Entry 7U4D (electron microscopy, 8.10 A resolution (very low resolution: no residue pairs are listed; an interface is given only as per-side residue counts)); this record covers chains I and K of the 22 polymer chains in the assembly.

# Chain I
Molecule: 147-nt DNA strand
Sequence (147 nucleotides; each row starts with the number of its first residue; numbers below 1 keep their minus sign (DA-73 is residue -73)):
   -73 ATCTGAGAAT CCGGTGCCGA GGCCGCTCAA TTGGTCGTAG ACAGCTCTAG CACCGCTTAA
   -13 ACGCACGTAC GCGCTGTCCC CCGCGTTTTA ACCGCCAAGG GGATTACTCC CTAGTCTCCA
    47 GGCACGTGTC AGATATATAC ATCCGAT
Disordered / not traced: -73 to -70, 70-73

# Chain K
Molecule: Centromere protein N
From: Homo sapiens
UniProtKB: Q96H22 (CENPN_HUMAN), isoform Q96H22-3; numbering as in UniProt (aligned over 1-289)
Amino-acid sequence (295 residues; each row starts with the number of its first residue):
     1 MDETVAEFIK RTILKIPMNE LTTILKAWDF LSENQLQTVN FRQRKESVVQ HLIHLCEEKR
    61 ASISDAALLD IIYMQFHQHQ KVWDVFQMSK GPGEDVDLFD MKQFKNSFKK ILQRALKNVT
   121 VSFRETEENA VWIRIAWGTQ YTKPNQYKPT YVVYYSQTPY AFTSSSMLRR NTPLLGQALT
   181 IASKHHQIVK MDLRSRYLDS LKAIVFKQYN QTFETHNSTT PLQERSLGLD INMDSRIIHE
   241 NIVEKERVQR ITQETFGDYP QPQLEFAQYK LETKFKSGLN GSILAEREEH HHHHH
Disordered / not traced: 92-98, 213-295
Construct notes: variant Asp84 (Glu in Q96H22); expression tag (290-295)
Swiss-Prot annotation at these positions:
  - modified residue (Phosphoserine): Ser226, Ser235, Ser282
  - natural variant: Asp84 (E84D: this construct carries the variant)
  - mutagenesis: Arg11 (R11A: Decreases the binding to centromeres), Arg196 (R196A: Decreases the binding to centromeres)
What the authors report for this chain:
  - mutagenesis - K102A: unchanged binding to CENP-A mono-nucleosomes
  - mutagenesis - K102A: unchanged localization to centromeres
  - mutagenesis - K102A: unchanged growth in response to long-term viability
  - mutagenesis - K102A, R114A: decreased binding to nucleosome stacking

# Interface between chain I and chain K
At this resolution (8 A) residue pairs are not listed: 6 residues of chain I and 8 of chain K lie at the interface.

# Overview
The interface between chain I and chain K involves 6 residues on one side and 8 on the other. From UniProt: 2
mutagenesis sites on chain K. The paper reports that K102A and R114A of chain K reduce binding to nucleosome
stacking; K102A of chain K leaves binding to CENP-A mono-nucleosomes unchanged.
Chain I is a 147-nt DNA strand and chain K is Centromere protein N (Homo sapiens); the structure, CryoEM
structure of CENP-N promoted nucleosome stacks with CENP-A and 601 DNA sequence, was determined by electron
microscopy (same publication as 7U46 and 7U47).
